Entry 4BBS (X-ray diffraction, 3.60 A resolution); this record covers chains B and T of the 16 polymer chains in the assembly.

Chain B:
Name: DNA-directed RNA polymerase II subunit RPB2
Organism: Saccharomyces cerevisiae
Notes: EC 2.7.7.6
Reference sequence: P08518 (RPB2_YEAST); residues 1-1224 here = UniProt positions 1-1224
Chain sequence (1224 residues; numbered 1 to 1224; the number before each row is that of its first residue):
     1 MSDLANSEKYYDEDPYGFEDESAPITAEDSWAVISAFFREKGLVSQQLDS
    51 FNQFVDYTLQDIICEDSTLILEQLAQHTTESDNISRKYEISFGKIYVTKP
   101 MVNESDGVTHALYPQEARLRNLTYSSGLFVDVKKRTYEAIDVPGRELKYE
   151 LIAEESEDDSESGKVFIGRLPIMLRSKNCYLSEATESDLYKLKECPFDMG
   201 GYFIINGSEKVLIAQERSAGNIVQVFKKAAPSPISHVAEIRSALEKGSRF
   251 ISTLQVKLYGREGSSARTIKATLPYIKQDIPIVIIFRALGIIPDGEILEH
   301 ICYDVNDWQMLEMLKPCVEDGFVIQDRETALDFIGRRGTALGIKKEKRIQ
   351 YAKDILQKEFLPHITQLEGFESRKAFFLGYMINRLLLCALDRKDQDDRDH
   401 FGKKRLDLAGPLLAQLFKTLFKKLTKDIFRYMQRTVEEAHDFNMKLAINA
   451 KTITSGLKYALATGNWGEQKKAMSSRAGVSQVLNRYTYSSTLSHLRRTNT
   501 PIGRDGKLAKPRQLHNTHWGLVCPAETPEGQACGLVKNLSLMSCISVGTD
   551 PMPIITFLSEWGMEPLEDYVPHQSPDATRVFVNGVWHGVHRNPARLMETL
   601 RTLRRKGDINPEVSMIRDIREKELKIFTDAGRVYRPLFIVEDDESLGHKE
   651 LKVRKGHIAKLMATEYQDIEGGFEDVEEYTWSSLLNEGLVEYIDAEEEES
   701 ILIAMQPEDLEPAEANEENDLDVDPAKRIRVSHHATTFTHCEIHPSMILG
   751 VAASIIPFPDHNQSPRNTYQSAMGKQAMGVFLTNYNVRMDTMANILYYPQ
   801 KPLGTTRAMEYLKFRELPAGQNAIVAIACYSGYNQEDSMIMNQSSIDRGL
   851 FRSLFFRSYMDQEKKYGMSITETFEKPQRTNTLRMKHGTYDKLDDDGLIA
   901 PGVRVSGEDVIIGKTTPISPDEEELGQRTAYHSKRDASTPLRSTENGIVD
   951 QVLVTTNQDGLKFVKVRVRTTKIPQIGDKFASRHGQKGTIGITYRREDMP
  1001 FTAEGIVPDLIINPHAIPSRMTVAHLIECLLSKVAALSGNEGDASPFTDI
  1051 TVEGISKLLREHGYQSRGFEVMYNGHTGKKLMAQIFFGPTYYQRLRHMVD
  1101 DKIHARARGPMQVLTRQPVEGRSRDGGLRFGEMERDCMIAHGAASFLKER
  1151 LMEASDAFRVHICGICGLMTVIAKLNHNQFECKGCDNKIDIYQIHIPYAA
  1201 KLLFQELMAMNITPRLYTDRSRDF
Disordered / not traced: 1-19, 142-145, 152-162, 339-344, 503-508, 669-677, 716-721, 920-932
Metal / ion sites: Zn2+: Cys1163, Cys1166, Cys1182, Cys1185

Chain T:
Molecule: 27-nt DNA strand
Sequence (27 nucleotides; each row starts with the number of its first residue):
     4 AGCGCAGTTGTGCTATGATATTTTTAT
Disordered / not traced: 4-9, 27-30

Interface between chain B and chain T:
Residue-residue contacts (20):
  Ser208(B) with DT26(T), phosphate contact
  Lys210(B) with DT25(T), phosphate contact; DT26(T), salt bridge to the phosphate
  Val482(B) with DT25(T), sugar contact
  Gln531(B) with DA18(T), base contact
  Thr791(B) with DT25(T), phosphate contact
  Met792(B) with DA23(T), phosphate contact; DT24(T), phosphate contact
  Arg857(B) with DA23(T), phosphate contact; DT24(T), salt bridge to the phosphate
  Arg942(B) with DT24(T), salt bridge to the phosphate
  Gly1121(B) with DT22(T), phosphate contact
  Arg1122(B) with DT22(T), hydrogen bond to the phosphate; DA23(T), salt bridge to the phosphate
  Ser1123(B) with DA23(T), hydrogen bond to the phosphate
  Leu1128(B) with DA21(T), phosphate contact
  Arg1129(B) with DG20(T), salt bridge to the phosphate; DA21(T), hydrogen bond to the phosphate
  Gly1131(B) with DG20(T), phosphate contact
  Met1133(B) with DT19(T), sugar contact
Also at the interface, not in a pair above, chain B (23 interface residues in all): Ile205, Asn206, Pro233, Ala462, His1104, Gly1127, Glu1132, Glu1134
Also at the interface, not in a pair above, chain T (10 interface residues in all): DT11

Summary:
23 residues of chain B face 10 of chain T across their interface; the contacts include 3 hydrogen bonds and 5
salt bridges. Polar contacts include Arg1122(B)-DT22(T), Ser1123(B)-DA23(T) and Arg1129(B)-DA21(T).
Cys1163(B), Cys1166(B), Cys1182(B) and Cys1185(B) form the Zn2+ site.
Chain B is DNA-directed RNA polymerase II subunit RPB2 (Saccharomyces cerevisiae) and chain T is a 27-nt DNA
strand; the structure, Structure of an initially transcribing RNA polymerase II-TFIIB complex, was determined
by X-ray diffraction together with 4BBR from the same study.
